PDB entry 1FFX | X-ray diffraction, 3.95 A resolution | chains C and E of the 5 polymer chains in the assembly

Chain C:
Molecule: Protein (tubulin)
Organism: Bos taurus
UniProtKB: P02550 (TBA_PIG); residues 1-451 here = UniProt positions 1-451
Sequence (451 residues; numbered 1 to 451; the number before each row is that of its first residue):
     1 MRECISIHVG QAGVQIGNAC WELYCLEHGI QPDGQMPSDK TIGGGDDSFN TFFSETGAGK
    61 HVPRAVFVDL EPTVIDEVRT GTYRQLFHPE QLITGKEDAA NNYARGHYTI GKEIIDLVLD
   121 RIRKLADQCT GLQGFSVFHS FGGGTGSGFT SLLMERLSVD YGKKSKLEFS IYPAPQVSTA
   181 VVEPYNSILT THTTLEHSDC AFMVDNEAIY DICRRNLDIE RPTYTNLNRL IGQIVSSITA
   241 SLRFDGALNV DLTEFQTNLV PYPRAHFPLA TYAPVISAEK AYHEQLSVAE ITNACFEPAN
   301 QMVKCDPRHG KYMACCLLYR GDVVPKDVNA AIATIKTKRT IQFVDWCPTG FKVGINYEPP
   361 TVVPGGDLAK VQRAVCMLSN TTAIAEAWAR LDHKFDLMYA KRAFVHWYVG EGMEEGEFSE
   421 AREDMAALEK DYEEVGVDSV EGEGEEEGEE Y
Unresolved in the structure: 48-64, 441-451
Curated features (UniProtKB/Swiss-Prot):
  - active site: Glu254
  - binding site (GTP): Gly10, Gln11, Ala12, Gln15, Glu71, Ala99, Ser140, Gly143, Gly144, Thr145, Gly146, Thr179, Glu183, Asn206, Tyr224, Asn228, Leu252
  - binding site (Mg(2+)): Glu71
  - site: Tyr451 (Involved in polymerization)
  - modified residue: Lys40 (N6-acetyllysine), Tyr282 (3'-nitrotyrosine), Ser439 (Phosphoserine), Glu443 (5-glutamyl polyglutamate), Glu445 (5-glutamyl polyglutamate), Tyr451 (3'-nitrotyrosine)
  - natural variant: Ala265 (A265G; A265I), Thr271 to Ala273 (sequence variant, change not given here)
Ligand contacts: GTP (guanosine-5'-triphosphate): Gln11, Ala12, Gln15, Ile16, Asp69, Glu71, Ala99, Ala100, Asn101, Phe141, Gly143, Gly144, Thr145, Gly146, Ile171, Pro173, Ala174, Ser178, Val204, Asn206, Tyr210, Tyr224, Asn228, Ile231

Chain E:
Molecule: Protein (STATHMIN-like domain of RB3)
Organism: Rattus norvegicus
Sequence (91 residues; row label = number of the first residue in the row; X marks 91 residues of unknown identity (built as UNK)):
     1 XXXXXXXXXX XXXXXXXXXX XXXXXXXXXX XXXXXXXXXX XXXXXXXXXX XXXXXXXXXX
    61 XXXXXXXXXX XXXXXXXXXX XXXXXXXXXX X

Chain C / chain E interface:
Chain C residues in contact with chain E, 9 residues: Tyr108, Lys112, Glu155, Ser158, Val159, Gly162, Glu196, Gly412, Met413

Summary:
No residue of chain C is in contact with chain E. Bound to chain C: GTP. From UniProt: active-site residue
Glu254(C), 17 GTP-binding residues and Mg2+-binding residue Glu71(C) on chain C.
Chain C is Protein (tubulin) (Bos taurus) and chain E is Protein (STATHMIN-like domain of RB3) (Rattus
norvegicus); the structure, Tubulin:stathmin-like domain complex, was determined by X-ray diffraction.
